PDB entry 1KD2 | X-ray diffraction, 1.87 A resolution | chains B and C of the 4 polymer chains in the assembly

# Chain B
Name: Hemoglobin beta chain
From: Homo sapiens
Reference sequence: P68871 (HBB_HUMAN); numbering as in UniProt (aligned over 1-146)
Sequence (146 residues; numbered 1 to 146; the number before each row is that of its first residue):
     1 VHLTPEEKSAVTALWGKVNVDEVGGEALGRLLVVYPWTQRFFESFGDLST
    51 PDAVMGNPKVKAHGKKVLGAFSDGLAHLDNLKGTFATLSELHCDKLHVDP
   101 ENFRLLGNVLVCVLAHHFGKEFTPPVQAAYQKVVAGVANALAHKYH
Ion coordination: heme Fe near His92 (its only coordinating residue here)
Ligand contacts: heme (HEM): Leu31, Thr38, Phe41, Phe42, His63, Lys66, Val67, Ala70, Phe71, Phe85, Leu88, Leu91, His92, Leu96, Val98, Asn102, Phe103, Leu106, Val137, Leu141

# Chain C
Name: Hemoglobin alpha chain
From: Homo sapiens
Reference sequence: P69905 (HBA_HUMAN); numbering as in UniProt (aligned over 1-141)
Sequence (141 residues; numbered 1 to 141; the number before each row is that of its first residue):
     1 VLSPADKTNVKAAWGKVGAHAGEYGAEALERMFLSFPTTKTYFPHFDLSH
    51 GSAQVKGHGKKVADALTNAVAHVDDMPNALSALSDLHAHKLRVDPVNFKL
   101 LSHCLLVTLAAHLPAEFTPAVHASLDKFLASVSTVLTSKYR
Ion coordination: heme Fe near His87 (its only coordinating residue here)
Ligand contacts: heme (HEM): Met32, Thr39, Tyr42, Phe43, His45, Phe46, His58, Lys61, Val62, Ala65, Leu66, Leu83, Leu86, His87, Leu91, Val93, Asn97, Phe98, Leu101, Val132, Ser133, Leu136

# Interface between chain B and chain C
Pairs across the interface (26):
  Val34(B) with Arg141(C), hydrogen bond (backbone-side chain)
  Tyr35(B) with Arg141(C)
  Pro36(B) with Arg141(C)
  Trp37(B) with Arg92(C); Asp94(C), hydrogen bond; Pro95(C); Tyr140(C), hydrophobic; Arg141(C)
  Gln39(B) with Arg92(C)
  Arg40(B) with Tyr42(C); Leu91(C), hydrogen bond (side chain-backbone); Arg92(C)
  Glu43(B) with Arg92(C), salt bridge
  His97(B) with Thr41(C); Pro44(C)
  Asp99(B) with Thr41(C); Tyr42(C), hydrogen bond; Asp94(C); Asn97(C), hydrogen bond
  Pro100(B) with Thr38(C)
  Glu101(B) with Asp94(C); Val96(C)
  Leu105(B) with Asp94(C)
  Tyr145(B) with Thr41(C)
  His146(B) with Pro37(C); Lys40(C), hydrogen bond (backbone-side chain)
Also at the interface, not in a pair above, chain B (15 interface residues in all): Val98

# Overview
The interface between chain B and chain C involves 15 residues on one side and 14 on the other, with 6
hydrogen bonds and 1 salt bridge. Polar contacts include Glu43(B)-Arg92(C), Val34(B)-Arg141(C) and
Trp37(B)-Asp94(C). Bound to chain B: heme. Chain C binds heme.
Chain B is Hemoglobin beta chain and chain C is Hemoglobin alpha chain, both from Homo sapiens; the structure,
Crystal Structure of Human Deoxyhemoglobin in Absence of Any Anions, was determined by X-ray diffraction.
